6CER - chains A and C of the 4 polymer chains in the assembly; structure by X-ray diffraction, 2.69 A resolution.

Chain A (and C):
Name: Pyruvate dehydrogenase E1 component subunit alpha, somatic form, mitochondrial
Source organism: Homo sapiens
Notes: EC 1.2.4.1; chain C of this document is another copy of the same molecule, construct and numbering; everything in this record applies to it too
UniProt: P08559 (ODPA_HUMAN); residues 1-361 here correspond to UniProt positions 30-390 (UniProt number = residue number + 29)
Amino-acid sequence (365 residues; each row starts with the number of its first residue; numbers below 1 keep their minus sign (Met-3 is residue -3)):
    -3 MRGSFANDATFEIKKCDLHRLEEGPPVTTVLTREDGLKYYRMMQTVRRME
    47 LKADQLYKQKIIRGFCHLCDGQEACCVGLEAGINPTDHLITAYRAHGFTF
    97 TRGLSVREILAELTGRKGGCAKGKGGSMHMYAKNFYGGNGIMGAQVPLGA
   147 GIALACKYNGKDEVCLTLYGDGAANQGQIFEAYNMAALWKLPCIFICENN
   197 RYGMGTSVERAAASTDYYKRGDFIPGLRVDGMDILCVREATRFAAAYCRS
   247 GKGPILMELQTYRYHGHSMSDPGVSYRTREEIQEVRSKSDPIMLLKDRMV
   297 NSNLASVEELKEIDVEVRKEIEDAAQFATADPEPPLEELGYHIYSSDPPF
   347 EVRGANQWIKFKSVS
Disordered / not traced: -3 to -2, 198-206, 262-273 (chain C: -3 to 1, 198-206, 258-280)
Sequence notes: initiating methionine (-3); expression tag (-2 to 0); engineered mutation Met138 (Val167 in P08559)
UniProt features mapped onto this chain:
  - binding site (pyruvate): His63, Tyr89, Arg90, Ala128, Gly136, Asp167, Gly168, Ala169, Asn196, Tyr198
  - binding site (thiamine diphosphate): Tyr89, Arg90, Gly136, Asp167, Gly168, Ala169, Asn196, His263
  - binding site (Mg(2+)): Asp167, Asn196, Tyr198
  - modified residue: Lys34 (N6-acetyllysine), Ser203 (Phosphoserine), Lys215 (N6-acetyllysine), Lys248 (N6-succinyllysine), Ser264 (Phosphoserine), Ser266 (Phosphoserine), Ser271 (Phosphoserine), Tyr272 (Phosphotyrosine), Lys284 (N6-acetyllysine), Lys292 (N6-acetyllysine), Lys307 (N6-acetyllysine), Lys356 (N6-succinyllysine)
Small-molecule neighbours: thiamine diphosphate (TPP): His63, Tyr89, Arg90, Gly136, Ile137, Met138, Gly168, Gln172, Arg259
From the paper describing this entry:
  - conformationally variable residues (loop rearrangement, order/disorder transition): Asn196, Arg197 to Glu205, Arg259 to Lys284
  - mutagenesis - V138M: decreased binding to thiamine diphosphate
  - mutagenesis - V138M: decreased catalytic activity on production of NADH
  - post-translational modification sites: Ser203, Ser264, Ser271 (citing earlier work)

How chain A and chain C interact:
Residue-residue contacts (29):
  Asn171(A) - Glu177(C)
  Asn171(A) - Asn180(C)
  Gln172(A) - Glu177(C)
  Gly173(A) - Gly173(C)
  Gly173(A) - Glu177(C)  hydrogen bond (backbone-side chain)
  Phe176(A) - Phe176(C)  hydrophobic
  Glu177(A) - Asn171(C)
  Glu177(A) - Gln172(C)
  Glu177(A) - Gly173(C)  hydrogen bond (side chain-backbone)
  Asn180(A) - Asn171(C)
  Asn180(A) - Ala207(C)  hydrogen bond (side chain-backbone)
  Asn180(A) - Ala208(C)
  Asn180(A) - Ala209(C)  hydrogen bond (side chain-backbone)
  Ala183(A) - Ala209(C)  hydrophobic
  Leu184(A) - Ala207(C)  hydrophobic
  Leu184(A) - Ala208(C)
  Leu184(A) - Ala209(C)
  Ala207(A) - Asn180(C)  hydrogen bond (backbone-side chain)
  Ala207(A) - Leu184(C)
  Ala208(A) - Asn180(C)
  Ala208(A) - Leu184(C)
  Ala209(A) - Asn180(C)  hydrogen bond (backbone-side chain)
  Ala209(A) - Leu184(C)
  Ala209(A) - Phe219(C)  hydrophobic
  Ser210(A) - Phe219(C)
  Arg216(A) - Asp218(C)  salt bridge
  Arg216(A) - Phe219(C)
  Phe219(A) - Ala209(C)  hydrophobic
  Phe219(A) - Ser210(C)
Interface residues without a listed pair, chain A (16 interface residues in all): Lys215, Asp218
Interface residues without a listed pair, chain C (17 interface residues in all): Gln174, Ala183, Lys215, Arg216

In short:
16 residues of chain A face 17 of chain C across their interface, with 6 hydrogen bonds and 1 salt bridge.
Among the polar pairs are Arg216(A)-Asp218(C), Gly173(A)-Glu177(C) and Asn180(A)-Ala207(C). Ligands of chain
A: thiamine diphosphate. From the paper: V138M of chain A reduces binding to thiamine diphosphate;
modification sites Ser203(A), Ser264(A) and Ser271(A).
Both chains are Pyruvate dehydrogenase E1 component subunit alpha, somatic form, mitochondrial (Homo sapiens).
Entry 6CER (Human pyruvate dehydrogenase complex E1 component V138M mutation) was determined by X-ray
diffraction together with 6CFO from the same study.
